6WXB - chains B and C of the 3 polymer chains in the assembly; structure by electron microscopy, 2.90 A resolution.

== Chain B (and C) ==
Name: Hemagglutinin
Source organism: Influenza A virus (strain A/Hong Kong/1/1968 H3N2)
Notes: chain C of this document is another copy of the same molecule, construct and numbering; everything in this record applies to it too
UniProtKB: Q91MA7 (HEMA_I68A4); residues 1-511 here correspond to UniProt positions 17-527 (UniProt number = residue number + 16)
Amino-acid sequence (562 residues; row label = number of the first residue in the row):
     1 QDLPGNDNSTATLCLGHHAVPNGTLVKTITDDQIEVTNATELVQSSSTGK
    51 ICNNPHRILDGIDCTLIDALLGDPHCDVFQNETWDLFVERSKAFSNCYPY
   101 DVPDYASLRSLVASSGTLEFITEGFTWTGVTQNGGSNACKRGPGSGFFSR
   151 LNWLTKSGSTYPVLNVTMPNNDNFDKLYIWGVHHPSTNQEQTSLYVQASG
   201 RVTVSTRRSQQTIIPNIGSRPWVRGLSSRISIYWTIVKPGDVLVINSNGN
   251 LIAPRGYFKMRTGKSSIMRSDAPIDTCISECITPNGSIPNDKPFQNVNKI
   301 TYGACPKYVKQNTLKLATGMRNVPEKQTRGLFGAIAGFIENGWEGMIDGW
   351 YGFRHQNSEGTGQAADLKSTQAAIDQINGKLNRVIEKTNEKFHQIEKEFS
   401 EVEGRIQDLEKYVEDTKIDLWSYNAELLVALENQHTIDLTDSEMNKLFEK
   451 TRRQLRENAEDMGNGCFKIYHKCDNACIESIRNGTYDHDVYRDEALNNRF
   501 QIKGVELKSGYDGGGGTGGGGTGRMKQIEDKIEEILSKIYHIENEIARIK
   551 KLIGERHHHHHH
Not modelled in the structure: 1-8, 326-333, 502-562
Differences from the reference sequence: expression tag (512-562)
Disulfide bonds: C14-C466, C64-C76, C97-C139, C281-C305
Covalent attachments: N-acetylglucosamine (NAG) linked to N81, N165, N285
Residues lining bound ligands:
  - N-acetylglucosamine (NAG; 2-acetamido-2-deoxy-beta-D-glucopyranose), molecule 1: T167, R207, V242, V244
  - N-acetylglucosamine (NAG), molecule 2: S219, R220, W222

== How chain B and chain C interact ==
Pairs across the interface (93; chain B residue first):
  K27(B) with R383(C)
  T28(B) with R383(C)
  I29(B) with K380(C); R383(C), hydrogen bond (backbone-side chain); V384(C), hydrophobic; E432(C); H435(C)
  T30(B) with Q376(C); R383(C), hydrogen bond (backbone-side chain); L439(C)
  D31(B) with Q376(C); R383(C)
  D32(B) with G379(C); R383(C), salt bridge
  D101(B) with Q210(C)
  H184(B) with Q210(C)
  N216(B) with T212(C)
  I217(B) with R201(C), hydrogen bond (backbone-side chain)
  G218(B) with R201(C)
  S219(B) with V244(C); N246(C)
  R220(B) with T203(C); S205(C); Q210(C); T212(C); V244(C)
  P221(B) with S205(C); T206(C); R207(C); V242(C), hydrophobic; V244(C), hydrophobic
  W222(B) with R207(C), hydrogen bond (backbone-side chain)
  V223(B) with R207(C)
  R229(B) with T206(C), hydrogen bond (side chain-backbone); Q210(C)
  S231(B) with Q210(C), hydrogen bond
  K310(B) with E386(C), salt bridge; N389(C), hydrogen bond
  I339(B) with R453(C)
  S400(B) with K238(C), hydrogen bond (backbone-side chain)
  E401(B) with R208(C), salt bridge
  V402(B) with I236(C), hydrophobic
  E403(B) with S107(C)
  G404(B) with S107(C)
  R405(B) with S107(C), hydrogen bond (backbone-side chain); F399(C); E403(C), salt bridge; I406(C); E410(C), salt bridge
  I406(B) with I406(C), hydrophobic
  D408(B) with S110(C), hydrogen bond; H393(C), salt bridge; I395(C)
  L409(B) with I395(C), hydrophobic; L409(C), hydrophobic; E410(C)
  Y412(B) with Q394(C); I395(C), hydrophobic; K397(C); V413(C), hydrophobic; E414(C), hydrogen bond; K417(C), hydrogen bond
  V413(B) with V413(C), hydrophobic
  D415(B) with K391(C), salt bridge
  T416(B) with K417(C)
  D419(B) with K391(C), salt bridge
  L420(B) with L420(C), hydrophobic; W421(C); N424(C)
  Y423(B) with V384(C); I385(C), hydrophobic; W421(C), hydrophobic; N424(C); L428(C)
  N424(B) with N424(C)
  A430(B) with V384(C), hydrophobic
  L431(B) with L431(C), hydrophobic; H435(C)
  F448(B) with R453(C)
  E460(B) with R456(C), salt bridge; E457(C); R492(C), salt bridge
  D461(B) with R453(C), salt bridge; R456(C)
  M462(B) with R453(C); R456(C)
  G463(B) with R453(C)
  K468(B) with R456(C)
  Y470(B) with R456(C), hydrogen bond
  R499(B) with E457(C), salt bridge; R492(C)
  F500(B) with L496(C), hydrophobic; F500(C), hydrophobic
Other interface residues (no listed pair), chain B (51 interface residues in all): E426, L427, R452
Other interface residues (no listed pair), chain C (55 interface residues in all): A106, L111, N165, N382, Q407

== Summary ==
51 residues of chain B and 55 residues of chain C are in contact; the contacts include 13 hydrogen bonds and
12 salt bridges. Polar pairs include D32(B)-R383(C), K310(B)-E386(C) and E401(B)-R208(C). Bound to chain B:
N-acetylglucosamine. N-acetylglucosamine is covalently linked to N81(B), N165(B) and N285(B).
Both chains are Hemagglutinin (Influenza A virus (strain A/Hong Kong/1/1968 H3N2)). Entry 6WXB (Cryo-EM
Structure of Influenza Hemagglutinin (HA) Trimer Vitrified Using Back-it-up) was determined by electron
microscopy, deposited together with 6WX6.
